Entry 8YXV (X-ray diffraction, 2.69 A resolution); this record covers chains A and E of the 6 polymer chains in the assembly.

[Chain A]
Molecule: Antitoxin
Organism: Streptococcus pneumoniae TIGR4
UniProt: A0A0H2UR92 (A0A0H2UR92_STRPN); numbering as in UniProt (aligned over 1-74)
Sequence (75 residues; numbered 0 to 74; the number before each row is that of its first residue; numbering starts at 0):
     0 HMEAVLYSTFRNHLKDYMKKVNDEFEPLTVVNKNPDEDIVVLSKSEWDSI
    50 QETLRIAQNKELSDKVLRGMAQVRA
Differences from the reference sequence: expression tag (0)

[Chain E]
Molecule: Putative mRNA interferase YoeB
Organism: Streptococcus pneumoniae TIGR4
UniProt: A0A0H2URH3 (A0A0H2URH3_STRPN); residue numbers follow UniProt; this construct covers 1-84
Sequence (84 residues; row label = number of the first residue in the row):
     1 MLLKFTEDAWADYCYWQNQDKKTLKRINKLIKDIQRDPFTGIGKPEPLKY
    51 DYQGAWSRRIDAENRLIYMMDGDSVAFLSFKDHY

[Chain A / chain E interface]
Residue-residue contacts - 44 pairs, chain A then chain E:
  Asp47(A) - Lys44(E)  salt bridge
  Asp47(A) - Glu46(E)
  Ser48(A) - Glu46(E)
  Ser48(A) - Pro47(E)  hydrogen bond (side chain-backbone)
  Glu51(A) - Glu46(E)
  Glu51(A) - Leu48(E)
  Glu51(A) - Ser57(E)  hydrogen bond
  Glu51(A) - Arg59(E)  salt bridge
  Glu51(A) - Arg65(E)  salt bridge
  Thr52(A) - Leu48(E)
  Thr52(A) - Lys49(E)  hydrogen bond (side chain-backbone)
  Thr52(A) - Tyr52(E)
  Arg54(A) - Ala62(E)
  Arg54(A) - Glu63(E)  hydrogen bond (side chain-backbone)
  Arg54(A) - Arg65(E)
  Arg54(A) - Asp82(E)  salt bridge
  Ile55(A) - Ile67(E)  hydrophobic
  Ala56(A) - Tyr52(E)
  Asn58(A) - Asp82(E)
  Asn58(A) - His83(E)
  Glu60(A) - His83(E)  salt bridge
  Glu60(A) - Tyr84(E)
  Leu61(A) - Ser79(E)
  Leu61(A) - Asp82(E)
  Ser62(A) - Tyr52(E)  hydrogen bond
  Lys64(A) - Asp8(E)
  Lys64(A) - Asp12(E)  salt bridge
  Lys64(A) - Leu78(E)
  Lys64(A) - Ser79(E)  hydrogen bond
  Lys64(A) - Lys81(E)  hydrogen bond (side chain-backbone)
  Val65(A) - Ile67(E)  hydrophobic
  Leu66(A) - Asp51(E)
  Leu66(A) - Tyr52(E)  hydrophobic
  Arg67(A) - Asp8(E)  salt bridge
  Gly68(A) - Leu78(E)
  Met69(A) - Gln53(E)
  Met69(A) - Ala55(E)
  Met69(A) - Met69(E)  hydrophobic
  Met69(A) - Leu78(E)
  Val72(A) - Met69(E)  hydrophobic
  Val72(A) - Asp71(E)
  Val72(A) - Ala76(E)  hydrophobic
  Arg73(A) - Gln53(E)
  Arg73(A) - Met69(E)
Interface residues without a listed pair, chain A (22 interface residues in all): Ser44, Ile49, Gln71
Interface residues without a listed pair, chain E (30 interface residues in all): Thr6, Tyr50, Gly54, Asn64

[Summary]
22 residues of chain A face 30 of chain E across their interface, with 7 hydrogen bonds and 7 salt bridges.
Polar pairs include Asp47(A)-Lys44(E), Glu51(A)-Arg59(E) and Glu51(A)-Arg65(E).
Chain A is Antitoxin and chain E is Putative mRNA interferase YoeB, both from Streptococcus pneumoniae TIGR4;
the structure, Toxin-antitoxin complex from Streptococcus pneumoniae, was determined by X-ray diffraction,
deposited together with 8YZG.
